PDB entry 8CDT | X-ray diffraction, 1.41 A resolution | chain A

# Chain A
Protein: 15-Nup93 tracking VHH antibody
Organism: Vicugna pacos
Notes: antibody fragment or engineered binder
Sequence (123 residues; each row starts with the number of its first residue):
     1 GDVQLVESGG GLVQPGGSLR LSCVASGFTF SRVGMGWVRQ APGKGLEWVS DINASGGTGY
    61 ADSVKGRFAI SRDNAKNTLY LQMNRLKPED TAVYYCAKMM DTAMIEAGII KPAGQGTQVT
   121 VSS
Disordered / not traced: 1, 123
Disulfide bonds: Cys-23/Cys-96

# In short
Chain A is 15-Nup93 tracking VHH antibody (Vicugna pacos); the structure, Crystal structure of the xNup93-Nb2t
VHH antibody, was determined by X-ray diffraction, deposited together with 8OZB, 8CDS, 7ZOX, 7NQA and 7NOW.
